PDB entry 6UTT | X-ray diffraction, 2.49 A resolution | chains A and B of the 6 polymer chains in the assembly

Chain A (and B):
Name: ATP-dependent sacrificial sulfur transferase LarE
Source organism: Lactobacillus plantarum
Notes: chain B of this document is another copy of the same molecule, construct and numbering; everything in this record applies to it too
UniProt: A0A0G9FES3 (A0A0G9FES3_LACPN); residues 1-276 here = UniProt positions 1-276
Chain sequence (286 residues; numbered 1 to 286; the number before each row is that of its first residue):
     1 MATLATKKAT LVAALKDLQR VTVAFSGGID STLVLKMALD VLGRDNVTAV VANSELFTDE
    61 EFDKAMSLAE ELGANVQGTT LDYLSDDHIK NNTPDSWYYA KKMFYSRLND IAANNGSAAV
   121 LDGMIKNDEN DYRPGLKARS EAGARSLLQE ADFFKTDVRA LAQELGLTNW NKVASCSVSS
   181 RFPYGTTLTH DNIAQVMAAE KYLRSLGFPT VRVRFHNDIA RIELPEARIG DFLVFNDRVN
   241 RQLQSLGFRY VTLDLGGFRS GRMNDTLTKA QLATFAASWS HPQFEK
Unresolved in the structure: 1, 126-137, 172-174, 277-286 (chain B: 1, 128-140, 260-286)
Construct notes: expression tag (277-286)
Ion coordination: Ca2+: D231 (shared with D231(B) of chain B; 1 residue of chain C)
What the authors report for this chain:
  - Ca2+ coordination: D231
  - conformationally variable residues: D231
  - mutagenesis - D231R: unchanged catalytic activity

Interface between chain A and chain B:
Contacting residue pairs - 7 pairs, chain A then chain B:
  T168(A) with Q163(B); E164(B)
  N169(A) with A160(B)
  D231(A) with A227(B); D231(B)
  V234(A) with E226(B)
  R238(A) with E226(B), salt bridge
Other interface residues (no listed pair), chain A (8 interface residues in all): K64, E70, F235
Other interface residues (no listed pair), chain B (8 interface residues in all): T3, T156

Summary:
Chain A and chain B each contribute 8 residues to their interface, with 1 salt bridge. Its one salt-bridged
contact is R238(A)-E226(B). From the paper: D231R of chain A leaves catalytic activity unchanged; Ca2+
coordination by D231(A).
Chain A and chain B are both ATP-dependent sacrificial sulfur transferase LarE (Lactobacillus plantarum); the
structure, LarE, a sulfur transferase involved in synthesis of the cofactor for lactate racemase in complex
with ..., was determined by X-ray diffraction (same publication as 6UTP, 6UTQ and 6UTR).
